PDB entry 6MUU | electron microscopy, 3.00 A resolution | chains C and E of the 7 polymer chains in the assembly

[Chain C]
Protein: Uncharacterized protein Csm3
Source organism: Thermococcus onnurineus
UniProt: B6YWC0 (B6YWC0_THEON); residue numbers follow UniProt; this construct covers 1-290
Amino-acid sequence (291 residues; row label = number of the first residue in the row; numbering starts at 0):
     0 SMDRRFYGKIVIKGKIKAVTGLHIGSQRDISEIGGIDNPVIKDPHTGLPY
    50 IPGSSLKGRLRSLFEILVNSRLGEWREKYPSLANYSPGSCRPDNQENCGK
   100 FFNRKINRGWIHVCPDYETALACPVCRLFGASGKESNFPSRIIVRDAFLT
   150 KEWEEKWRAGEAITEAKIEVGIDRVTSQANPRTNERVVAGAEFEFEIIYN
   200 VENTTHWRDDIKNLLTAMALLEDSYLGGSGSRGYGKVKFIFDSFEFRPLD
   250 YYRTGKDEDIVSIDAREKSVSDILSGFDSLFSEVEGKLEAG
Not modelled in the structure: 0-3, 27-34, 288-290
Sequence notes: expression tag (0)
Ion coordination: Zn2+: His-111, Cys-113, Cys-122, Cys-125
From the paper describing this entry:
  - catalytic residues: Asp-36 (proposed by the authors, not directly observed)
  - mutagenesis - D36A, D36N: abolished catalytic activity
  - mutagenesis - H22A, K41A, R181A, G226A/G227A: unchanged catalytic activity
  - mutagenesis - K56A/R60A: decreased catalytic activity

[Chain E]
Protein: Uncharacterized protein Csm4
Source organism: Thermococcus onnurineus
UniProt: B6YWC1 (B6YWC1_THEON); residue numbers follow UniProt; this construct covers 1-289
Amino-acid sequence (289 residues; numbered 1 to 289; the number before each row is that of its first residue):
     1 MPKFIAVKLIPKGPFRDIPRADTLFGAIGNAISAIHGQSAVEELVDAFVG
    51 GARISSAFPYSGDTYYLPKPLSVEPALEGILTGLDEEERYTTAKRLRKAK
   101 YLDLKNFELALRLRPFTIPEEIPYARVDVPRVVLDRVTQDSSIYFWEEIR
   151 FREKSGVYFLYSGPREVFDGYIAPAMRFLGDTGIGGKSTWGAGLFEVEFH
   201 EMKIDAPGSEYSVTLSNALPTKTPVLWRLLRKGGWSFGRRKPRMTFIAEG
   251 SIVKNDPGGMERLELGLSHEVYVYGLTFPLGVELPEGLE
Not modelled in the structure: 1, 287-289
From the paper describing this entry:
  - mutagenesis - Y144A, W235A: unchanged catalytic activity

[Chain C / chain E interface]
Contacting residue pairs (62; chain C residue first):
  Phe-5(C) / Ala-34(E)
  Phe-5(C) / Phe-178(E)  hydrophobic
  Lys-8(C) / Asp-181(E)
  Ser-25(C) / Pro-130(E)
  Asp-42(C) / Arg-150(E)  salt bridge
  Pro-43(C) / Val-127(E)  hydrophobic
  Pro-43(C) / Arg-150(E)
  His-44(C) / Ala-125(E)
  His-44(C) / Arg-150(E)  hydrogen bond (side chain-backbone)
  His-44(C) / Phe-151(E)
  His-44(C) / Arg-152(E)  hydrogen bond
  Thr-45(C) / Glu-153(E)
  Tyr-49(C) / Arg-150(E)  hydrogen bond
  Gly-52(C) / Trp-190(E)
  Ser-53(C) / Arg-131(E)  hydrogen bond
  Ser-53(C) / Trp-190(E)
  Lys-56(C) / Thr-189(E)  hydrogen bond
  Ser-61(C) / Arg-136(E)
  Glu-64(C) / Arg-136(E)  salt bridge
  Arg-90(C) / Thr-138(E)  hydrogen bond
  Arg-90(C) / Asp-140(E)  salt bridge
  Phe-101(C) / Arg-136(E)
  Phe-101(C) / Val-137(E)  hydrophobic
  Ile-105(C) / Val-133(E)  hydrophobic
  Asn-106(C) / Ser-142(E)
  Arg-107(C) / Asp-140(E)
  Arg-107(C) / Ser-141(E)  hydrogen bond (side chain-backbone)
  Arg-107(C) / Ser-142(E)
  Gly-108(C) / Asp-135(E)
  Trp-109(C) / Asp-135(E)  hydrogen bond (backbone-side chain)
  Trp-109(C) / Arg-136(E)  hydrogen bond (backbone-backbone)
  Ile-110(C) / Val-133(E)  hydrophobic
  Ile-110(C) / Leu-134(E)
  Ile-110(C) / Arg-136(E)
  Ser-139(C) / Thr-189(E)  hydrogen bond
  Ile-141(C) / Thr-189(E)  hydrogen bond (backbone-side chain)
  Ile-142(C) / Asp-181(E)
  Ile-142(C) / Ser-188(E)
  Ile-142(C) / Thr-189(E)
  Ile-142(C) / Gly-191(E)
  Ile-142(C) / Leu-194(E)  hydrophobic
  Val-143(C) / Thr-189(E)  hydrogen bond (backbone-backbone)
  Val-143(C) / Trp-190(E)
  Val-143(C) / Gly-191(E)
  Arg-144(C) / Lys-12(E)
  Arg-144(C) / Gly-191(E)
  Asp-145(C) / Pro-14(E)
  Asp-145(C) / Trp-190(E)
  Phe-147(C) / Lys-12(E)
  Arg-157(C) / Glu-153(E)  salt bridge
  Ile-197(C) / Asp-181(E)
  Ile-197(C) / Leu-194(E)  hydrophobic
  Arg-246(C) / Asp-181(E)  salt bridge
  Tyr-251(C) / Ile-35(E)  hydrophobic
  Tyr-251(C) / Pro-174(E)
  Tyr-251(C) / Arg-177(E)  hydrogen bond (backbone-side chain)
  Tyr-251(C) / Phe-178(E)  hydrophobic
  Tyr-251(C) / Asp-181(E)  hydrogen bond
  Arg-252(C) / Ile-35(E)  hydrogen bond (side chain-backbone)
  Arg-252(C) / His-36(E)
  Arg-252(C) / Arg-177(E)  hydrogen bond (backbone-side chain)
  Gly-254(C) / Arg-177(E)
Interface residues without a listed pair, chain C (40 interface residues in all): Arg-60, Ile-65, Ser-88, Asn-136, Leu-248, Thr-253
Interface residues without a listed pair, chain E (35 interface residues in all): Tyr-124, Ile-143, Thr-182, Gly-238

[In short]
40 residues of chain C and 35 residues of chain E are in contact; the contacts include 16 hydrogen bonds and 5
salt bridges. Polar contacts include Asp-42(C)/Arg-150(E), Glu-64(C)/Arg-136(E) and Arg-90(C)/Asp-140(E). The
paper reports the catalytic residue Asp-36(C); D36A and D36N of chain C abolish catalytic activity; 9
substitutions were tested in all.
Here chain C is Uncharacterized protein Csm3 and chain E is Uncharacterized protein Csm4, both from
Thermococcus onnurineus. Entry 6MUU (Cryo-EM structure of Csm-crRNA binary complex in type III-A CRISPR-Cas
system) was determined by electron microscopy, deposited together with 6MUA, 6MUR, 6MUS and 6MUT.
